6Z46 - chains L and b of the 28 polymer chains in the assembly; structure by X-ray diffraction, 3.70 A resolution.

# Chain L (and b)
Name: Proteasome subunit beta
Organism: Sulfolobus acidocaldarius
Notes: EC 3.4.25.1; chain b of this document is another copy of the same molecule, construct and numbering; everything in this record applies to it too
UniProt: A0A0U3GVH3 (A0A0U3GVH3_9CREN); residues 2-190 here correspond to UniProt positions 7-195 (UniProt number = residue number + 5)
Sequence (198 residues; row label = number of the first residue in the row):
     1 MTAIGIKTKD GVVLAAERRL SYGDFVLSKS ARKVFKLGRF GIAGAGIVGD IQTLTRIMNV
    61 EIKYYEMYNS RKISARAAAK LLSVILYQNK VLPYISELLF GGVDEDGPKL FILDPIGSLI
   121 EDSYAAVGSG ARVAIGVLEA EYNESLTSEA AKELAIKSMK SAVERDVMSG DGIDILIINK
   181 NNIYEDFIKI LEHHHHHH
Not modelled in the structure: 1, 183-198 (chain b: 1, 178-198)
Construct notes: initiating methionine (1); expression tag (191-198)

# Interface between chain L and chain b
Residue-residue contacts (23):
  Arg19(L) with Asp166(b); Val167(b)
  Ser21(L) with Val167(b)
  Asp24(L) with Asp166(b); Val167(b), hydrogen bond (backbone-backbone)
  Phe25(L) with Arg165(b)
  Val26(L) with Glu164(b); Arg165(b), hydrogen bond (backbone-backbone)
  Leu27(L) with Arg165(b), hydrogen bond (backbone-side chain)
  Ser28(L) with Arg165(b)
  Lys29(L) with Glu164(b), salt bridge
  Glu164(L) with Lys29(b), salt bridge
  Arg165(L) with Phe25(b); Val26(b), hydrogen bond (backbone-backbone); Leu27(b), hydrogen bond (side chain-backbone); Ser28(b); Lys29(b)
  Asp166(L) with Asp24(b)
  Val167(L) with Arg19(b); Ser21(b); Asp24(b), hydrogen bond (backbone-backbone); Val26(b), hydrophobic; Val167(b)
Also at the interface, not in a pair above, chain L (15 interface residues in all): Gly23, Val133, Asp171
Also at the interface, not in a pair above, chain b (13 interface residues in all): Val133

# In short
15 residues of chain L and 13 residues of chain b are in contact, with 6 hydrogen bonds and 2 salt bridges.
Among the polar pairs are Lys29(L)-Glu164(b), Leu27(L)-Arg165(b) and Asp24(L)-Val167(b).
Both chains are Proteasome subunit beta (Sulfolobus acidocaldarius). Entry 6Z46 (Structure of the S.
acidocaldarius 20S proteasome (Saci0613/Saci0662)) was determined by X-ray diffraction.
